PDB entry 6XLL | electron microscopy, 2.70 A resolution | chains D and F of the 9 polymer chains in the assembly

[Chain D]
Molecule: DNA-directed RNA polymerase subunit beta'
Source organism: Escherichia coli O157:H7
Notes: EC 2.7.7.6
UniProtKB: P0A8T8 (RPOC_ECO57); residues 1-1407 here = UniProt positions 1-1407
Sequence (1407 residues; each row starts with the number of its first residue):
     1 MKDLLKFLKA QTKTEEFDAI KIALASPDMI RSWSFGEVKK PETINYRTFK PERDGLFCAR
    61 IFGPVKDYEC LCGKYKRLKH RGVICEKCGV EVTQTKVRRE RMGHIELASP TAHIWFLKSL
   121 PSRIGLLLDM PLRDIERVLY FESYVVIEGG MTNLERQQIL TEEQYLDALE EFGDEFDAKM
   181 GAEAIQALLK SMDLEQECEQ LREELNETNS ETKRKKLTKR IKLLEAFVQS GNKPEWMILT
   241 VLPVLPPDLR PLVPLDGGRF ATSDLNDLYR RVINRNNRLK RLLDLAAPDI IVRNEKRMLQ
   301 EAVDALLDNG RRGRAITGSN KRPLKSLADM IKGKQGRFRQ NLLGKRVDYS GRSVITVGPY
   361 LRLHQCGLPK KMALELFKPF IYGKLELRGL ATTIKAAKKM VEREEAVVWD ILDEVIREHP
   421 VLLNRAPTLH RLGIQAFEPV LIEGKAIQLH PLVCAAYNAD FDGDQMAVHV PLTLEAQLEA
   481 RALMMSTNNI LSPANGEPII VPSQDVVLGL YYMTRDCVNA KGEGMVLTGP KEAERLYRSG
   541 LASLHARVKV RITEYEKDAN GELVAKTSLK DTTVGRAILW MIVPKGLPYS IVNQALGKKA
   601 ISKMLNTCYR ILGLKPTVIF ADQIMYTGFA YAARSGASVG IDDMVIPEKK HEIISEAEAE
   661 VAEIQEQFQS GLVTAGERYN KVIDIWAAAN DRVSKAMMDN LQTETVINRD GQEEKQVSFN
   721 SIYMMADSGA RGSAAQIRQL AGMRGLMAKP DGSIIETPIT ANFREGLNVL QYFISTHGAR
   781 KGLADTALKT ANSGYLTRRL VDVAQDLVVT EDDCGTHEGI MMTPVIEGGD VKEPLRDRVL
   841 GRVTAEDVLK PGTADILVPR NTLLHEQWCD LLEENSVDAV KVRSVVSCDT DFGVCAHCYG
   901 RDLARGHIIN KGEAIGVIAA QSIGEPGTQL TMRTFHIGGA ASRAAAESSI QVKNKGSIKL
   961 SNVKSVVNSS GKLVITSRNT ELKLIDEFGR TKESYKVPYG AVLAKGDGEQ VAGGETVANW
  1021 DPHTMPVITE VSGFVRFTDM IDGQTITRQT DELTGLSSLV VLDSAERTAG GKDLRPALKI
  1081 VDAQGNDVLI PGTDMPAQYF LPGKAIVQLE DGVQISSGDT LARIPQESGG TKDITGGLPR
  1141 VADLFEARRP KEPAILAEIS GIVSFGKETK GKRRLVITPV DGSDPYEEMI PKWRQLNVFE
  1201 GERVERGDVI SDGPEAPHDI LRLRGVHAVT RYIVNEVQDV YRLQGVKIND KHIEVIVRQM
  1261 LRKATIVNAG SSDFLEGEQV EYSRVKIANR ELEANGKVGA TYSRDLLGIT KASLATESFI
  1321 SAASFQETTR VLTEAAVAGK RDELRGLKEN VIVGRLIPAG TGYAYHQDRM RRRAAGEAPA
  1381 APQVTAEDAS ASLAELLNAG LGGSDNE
Not modelled in the structure: 1-15, 933-947, 1127-1135, 1376-1407
Curated features (UniProtKB/Swiss-Prot):
  - binding site (Zn(2+)): Cys-70, Cys-72, Cys-85, Cys-88, Cys-814, Cys-888, Cys-895, Cys-898
  - binding site (Mg(2+)): Asp-460, Asp-462, Asp-464
  - modified residue: Lys-972 (N6-acetyllysine)
Bound ions: Zn2+ site 1: Cys-70, Cys-72, Cys-85, Cys-88; Mg2+: Asp-460, Asp-462, Asp-464 (shared with 1 residue of chain R); Zn2+ site 2: Cys-814, Cys-888, Cys-895, Cys-898

[Chain F]
Molecule: RNA polymerase sigma factor RpoD
Source organism: Escherichia coli O157:H7
UniProtKB: P00579 (RPOD_ECOLI); numbering as in UniProt (aligned over 1-613)
Sequence (613 residues; numbered 1 to 613; the number before each row is that of its first residue):
     1 MEQNPQSQLK LLVTRGKEQG YLTYAEVNDH LPEDIVDSDQ IEDIIQMIND MGIQVMEEAP
    61 DADDLMLAEN TADEDAAEAA AQVLSSVESE IGRTTDPVRM YMREMGTVEL LTREGEIDIA
   121 KRIEDGINQV QCSVAEYPEA ITYLLEQYDR VEAEEARLSD LITGFVDPNA EEDLAPTATH
   181 VGSELSQEDL DDDEDEDEED GDDDSADDDN SIDPELAREK FAELRAQYVV TRDTIKAKGR
   241 SHATAQEEIL KLSEVFKQFR LVPKQFDYLV NSMRVMMDRV RTQERLIMKL CVEQCKMPKK
   301 NFITLFTGNE TSDTWFNAAI AMNKPWSEKL HDVSEEVHRA LQKLQQIEEE TGLTIEQVKD
   361 INRRMSIGEA KARRAKKEMV EANLRLVISI AKKYTNRGLQ FLDLIQEGNI GLMKAVDKFE
   421 YRRGYKFSTY ATWWIRQAIT RSIADQARTI RIPVHMIETI NKLNRISRQM LQEMGREPTP
   481 EELAERMLMP EDKIRKVLKI AKEPISMETP IGDDEDSHLG DFIEDTTLEL PLDSATTESL
   541 RAATHDVLAG LTAREAKVLR MRFGIDMNTD YTLEEVGKQF DVTRERIRQI EAKALRKLRH
   601 PSRSEVLRSF LDD
Not modelled in the structure: 1-88, 168-211, 237-241
Curated features (UniProtKB/Swiss-Prot):
  - DNA-binding region: Leu-573 to Ala-592 (H-T-H motif)
  - region: Arg-584 to Arg-599 (Interaction with anti-sigma factors)
  - motif: Asp-403 to Gln-406 (Interaction with polymerase core subunit RpoC)
  - site: Arg-562 (Interaction with anti-sigma factors)
  - mutagenesis: Ala-553 (A553D: Disrupts the interaction with Escherichia phage lambda antitermination protein Q), Arg-596 (R596D/E: 2-fold reduction in activation of class II Crp-dependent promoters)

[How chain D and chain F interact]
Pairs across the interface (86; chain D residue first):
  Glu-42(D) with Arg-451(F), salt bridge
  Thr-43(D) with Thr-449(F), hydrogen bond (side chain-backbone); Ile-450(F)
  Ile-44(D) with Ile-450(F), hydrophobic
  Tyr-46(D) with Ile-450(F), hydrophobic; Arg-451(F); Ile-452(F), hydrophobic; Pro-453(F); Met-456(F); Ile-500(F), hydrophobic
  Leu-78(D) with Asn-568(F)
  Lys-79(D) with Asn-568(F); Thr-569(F)
  Arg-137(D) with Ile-91(F); Gly-92(F)
  Tyr-140(D) with Met-100(F), hydrophobic
  Phe-141(D) with Glu-104(F)
  Glu-142(D) with Ile-91(F); Gly-92(F), hydrogen bond (side chain-backbone); Met-100(F); Arg-103(F), salt bridge
  Ser-143(D) with Ile-91(F)
  Pro-251(D) with Met-507(F)
  Leu-255(D) with Ile-505(F), hydrophobic; Ile-523(F), hydrophobic
  Arg-259(D) with Glu-503(F), hydrogen bond (side chain-backbone); Ile-505(F)
  Phe-260(D) with Pro-504(F); Ile-505(F), hydrogen bond (backbone-backbone)
  Ala-261(D) with Ile-505(F); Leu-519(F), hydrophobic
  Thr-262(D) with Ile-505(F), hydrogen bond (backbone-backbone); Ser-506(F); Met-507(F), hydrogen bond (backbone-backbone)
  Ser-263(D) with Glu-508(F)
  Asp-264(D) with Ser-506(F); Glu-508(F), hydrogen bond (backbone-side chain)
  Arg-270(D) with Gln-446(F); Arg-448(F); Thr-449(F)
  Asn-274(D) with Gln-446(F)
  Arg-275(D) with Gln-400(F); Asp-403(F), salt bridge
  Arg-278(D) with Asp-403(F), salt bridge; Gln-406(F); Glu-407(F), salt bridge; Ile-410(F); Gln-446(F)
  Arg-281(D) with Glu-407(F), salt bridge; Ile-410(F)
  Leu-282(D) with Gln-406(F); Ile-410(F), hydrophobic
  Leu-285(D) with Met-413(F), hydrophobic
  Ala-287(D) with Met-413(F), hydrophobic
  Ile-290(D) with Glu-381(F)
  Ile-291(D) with Val-380(F), hydrophobic; Gln-406(F), hydrogen bond (backbone-side chain); Asn-409(F); Met-413(F), hydrophobic
  Arg-293(D) with Glu-104(F), salt bridge
  Asn-294(D) with Tyr-101(F); Leu-402(F); Gln-406(F), hydrogen bond
  Glu-295(D) with Gln-406(F)
  Arg-297(D) with Met-100(F); Glu-104(F), salt bridge
  Met-298(D) with Leu-402(F), hydrophobic; Asp-403(F); Gln-406(F)
  Arg-312(D) with Thr-95(F), hydrogen bond (side chain-backbone)
  Asn-320(D) with Ser-506(F)
  Arg-322(D) with Pro-510(F); Glu-515(F), salt bridge
  Lys-325(D) with Glu-508(F)
  Gln-335(D) with Asp-516(F), hydrogen bond (side chain-backbone)
  Tyr-382(D) with Leu-532(F), hydrophobic
  Thr-392(D) with Val-606(F); Ser-609(F)
  Thr-393(D) with Ser-609(F), hydrogen bond; Phe-610(F)
  Ile-394(D) with Ala-535(F), hydrophobic; Thr-536(F)
  Lys-395(D) with Thr-536(F); Asp-612(F), salt bridge
  Ala-396(D) with Ser-609(F)
  Lys-398(D) with Leu-532(F)
Other interface residues (no listed pair), chain D (57 interface residues in all): Asn-45, Arg-77, Leu-252, Val-253, Arg-271, Pro-288, Glu-301, Gly-313, Ile-316, Met-330, Lys-399
Other interface residues (no listed pair), chain F (58 interface residues in all): Thr-94, Pro-97, Lys-377, Leu-384, Ala-447, His-455, Lys-502, Thr-509, His-518, Asp-570, Leu-611, Asp-613

[Summary]
57 residues of chain D face 58 of chain F across their interface, with 12 hydrogen bonds and 10 salt bridges.
Polar pairs include Glu-42(D)/Arg-451(F), Glu-142(D)/Arg-103(F) and Arg-275(D)/Asp-403(F).
Chain D is DNA-directed RNA polymerase subunit beta' and chain F is RNA polymerase sigma factor RpoD, both
from Escherichia coli O157:H7; the structure, Cryo-EM structure of E. coli RNAP-promoter initial transcribing
complex with 5-nt RNA transcript (RPitc-5nt), was determined by electron microscopy, deposited together with
6XL5, 6XL6, 6XL9, 6XLA, 6XLJ, 6XLK, 6XLM and 6XLN.
